Entry 8UXZ (electron microscopy, 3.20 A resolution); this record covers chains A and H of the 9 polymer chains in the assembly.

[Chain A]
Protein: Acetyl-coenzyme A carboxylase carboxyl transferase subunit alpha
From: Escherichia coli
Notes: EC 2.1.3.15
UniProtKB: P0ABD5 (ACCA_ECOLI); residues 4-319 here = UniProt positions 4-319
Amino-acid sequence (316 residues; numbered 4 to 319; the number before each row is that of its first residue):
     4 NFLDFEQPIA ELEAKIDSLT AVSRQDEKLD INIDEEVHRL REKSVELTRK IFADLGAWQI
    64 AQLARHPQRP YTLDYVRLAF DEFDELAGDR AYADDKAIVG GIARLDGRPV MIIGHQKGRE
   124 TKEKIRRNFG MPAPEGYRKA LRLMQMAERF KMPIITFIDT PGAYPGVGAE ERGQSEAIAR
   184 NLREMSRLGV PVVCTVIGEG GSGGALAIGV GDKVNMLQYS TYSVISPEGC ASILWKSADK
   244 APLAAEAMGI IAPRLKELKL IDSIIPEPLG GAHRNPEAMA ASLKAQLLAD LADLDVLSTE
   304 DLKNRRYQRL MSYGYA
Residues lining bound ligands: acetyl coenzyme A (ACO): Val227, Ile228, Ile236

[Chain H]
Protein: Acetyl-coenzyme A carboxylase carboxyl transferase subunit beta
From: Escherichia coli
Notes: EC 2.1.3.15
UniProtKB: P0A9Q5 (ACCD_ECOLI); residue numbers follow UniProt; this construct covers 2-285
Amino-acid sequence (284 residues; numbered 2 to 285; the number before each row is that of its first residue):
     2 SWIERIKSNI TPTRKASIPE GVWTKCDSCG QVLYRAELER NLEVCPKCDH HMRMTARNRL
    62 HSLLDEGSLV ELGSELEPKD VLKFRDSKKY KDRLASAQKE TGEKDALVVM KGTLYGMPVV
   122 AAAFEFAFMG GSMGSVVGAR FVRAVEQALE DNCPLICFSA SGGARMQEAL MSLMQMAKTS
   182 AALAKMQERG LPYISVLTDP TMGGVSASFA MLGDLNIAEP KALIGFAGPR VIEQTVREKL
   242 PPGFQRSEFL IEKGAIDMIV RRPEMRLKLA SILAKLMNLP APNP
Disordered / not traced: 2-22
Bound ions: Zn2+: Cys27, Cys30, Cys46, Cys49
Residues lining bound ligands: acetyl coenzyme A (ACO): Phe127, Met130, Gly131, Ser133, Gly163, Gly164, Ala165, Arg166, Met167, Gln168, Pro201, Met203, Gly204, Gly205, Leu224, Phe227, Gly229, Pro230

[Interface between chain A and chain H]
Contacting residue pairs - 84 pairs, chain A then chain H:
  Ala166(A) - Phe227(H)  hydrophobic
  Pro168(A) - Ala228(H)  hydrophobic
  Pro168(A) - Ile233(H)
  Pro168(A) - Thr236(H)
  Val170(A) - Ile233(H)  hydrophobic
  Val170(A) - Leu241(H)  hydrophobic
  Val170(A) - Pro242(H)
  Val170(A) - Phe245(H)  hydrophobic
  Glu173(A) - Gly226(H)
  Glu173(A) - Phe227(H)  hydrogen bond (side chain-backbone)
  Glu173(A) - Ala228(H)
  Glu173(A) - Phe245(H)
  Glu173(A) - Gln246(H)
  Glu174(A) - Phe250(H)
  Glu174(A) - Lys254(H)
  Ser178(A) - Ser207(H)  hydrogen bond
  Ser178(A) - Ala208(H)
  Ser178(A) - Met212(H)
  Ser178(A) - Gly226(H)
  Ser178(A) - Phe227(H)  hydrogen bond (side chain-backbone)
  Ile181(A) - Ala208(H)
  Ile181(A) - Phe227(H)  hydrophobic
  Ala182(A) - Ala208(H)  hydrogen bond (backbone-backbone)
  Ala182(A) - Ser209(H)
  Ala182(A) - Leu213(H)
  Arg183(A) - Leu213(H)
  Leu185(A) - Met177(H)  hydrophobic
  Leu185(A) - Ser181(H)
  Arg186(A) - Ser181(H)
  Arg186(A) - Ala185(H)
  Arg186(A) - Gln188(H)
  Arg186(A) - Leu213(H)
  Ser189(A) - Ala182(H)
  Ser189(A) - Ala185(H)
  Arg190(A) - Ala185(H)
  Arg190(A) - Gln188(H)  hydrogen bond
  Arg190(A) - Glu189(H)
  Ser205(A) - Phe227(H)
  Gly206(A) - Leu174(H)
  Leu209(A) - Leu174(H)
  Leu209(A) - Met175(H)  hydrophobic
  Val213(A) - Ala178(H)  hydrophobic
  Tyr225(A) - Leu171(H)  hydrophobic
  Tyr225(A) - Met175(H)  hydrophobic
  Ser226(A) - Leu171(H)
  Val227(A) - Ala165(H)  hydrophobic
  Val227(A) - Ala170(H)
  Val227(A) - Ser173(H)
  Val227(A) - Leu174(H)  hydrophobic
  Ile228(A) - Met167(H)  hydrophobic
  Ile236(A) - Met167(H)  hydrophobic
  Ile236(A) - Arg231(H)
  Leu237(A) - Asp87(H)
  Leu237(A) - Ser88(H)
  Leu237(A) - Gln168(H)
  Trp238(A) - Phe85(H)  hydrophobic
  Trp238(A) - Asp87(H)  hydrogen bond (side chain-backbone)
  Ala250(A) - Phe85(H)
  Met251(A) - Leu83(H)
  Met251(A) - Phe85(H)  hydrophobic
  Met251(A) - Ala170(H)
  Arg257(A) - Leu83(H)
  Leu258(A) - Leu171(H)  hydrophobic
  Leu261(A) - Met172(H)  hydrophobic
  Leu263(A) - Leu171(H)  hydrophobic
  Tyr310(A) - Lys186(H)
  Leu313(A) - Lys179(H)
  Leu313(A) - Ala182(H)  hydrophobic
  Met314(A) - Val143(H)  hydrophobic
  Met314(A) - Lys179(H)
  Tyr316(A) - Met175(H)  hydrophobic
  Tyr316(A) - Gln176(H)
  Tyr316(A) - Lys179(H)  hydrogen bond (backbone-side chain)
  Gly317(A) - Ser136(H)
  Gly317(A) - Met172(H)
  Tyr318(A) - Pro79(H)
  Tyr318(A) - Lys80(H)
  Tyr318(A) - Ser136(H)  hydrogen bond (backbone-side chain)
  Tyr318(A) - Val137(H)  hydrophobic
  Tyr318(A) - Glu169(H)  hydrogen bond
  Tyr318(A) - Met172(H)  hydrophobic
  Ala319(A) - Leu77(H)  hydrophobic
  Ala319(A) - Ser136(H)  hydrogen bond (backbone-side chain)
  Ala319(A) - Ala140(H)  hydrophobic
Interface residues without a listed pair, chain A (45 interface residues in all): Tyr167, Gly169, Gln177, Glu179, Gly207, Cys233, Ser235, Lys306
Interface residues without a listed pair, chain H (54 interface residues in all): Glu78, Arg86, Arg94, Ala183, Val232, Val237

[In short]
45 residues of chain A and 54 residues of chain H are in contact, with 10 hydrogen bonds. Polar pairs include
Glu173(A)-Phe227(H), Ser178(A)-Ser207(H) and Ser178(A)-Phe227(H). Acetyl coenzyme A is bound between chain A
and chain H. Cys27(H), Cys30(H), Cys46(H) and Cys49(H) form the Zn2+ site.
Chain A is Acetyl-coenzyme A carboxylase carboxyl transferase subunit alpha and chain H is Acetyl-coenzyme A
carboxylase carboxyl transferase subunit beta, both from Escherichia coli; the structure, E. coli acetyl-CoA
carboxylase, wide stacked local reconstruction, 3.20 Angstrom, was determined by electron microscopy.
